Entry 9N69 (electron microscopy, 3.13 A resolution); this record covers chains A and C of the 8 polymer chains in the assembly.

== Chain A (and C) ==
Molecule: AAA family ATPase
Source organism: Escherichia coli
Notes: engineered mutation(s): N-terminal MWSHPQFEK, del native fMet; chain C of this document is another copy of the same molecule, construct and numbering; everything in this record applies to it too
UniProt: A0AAD2V6K7 (A0AAD2V6K7_ECOLX); numbering as in UniProt (aligned over 2-544)
Chain sequence (552 residues; numbered -7 to 544; the number before each row is that of its first residue; numbers below 1 keep their minus sign (Met-7 is residue -7)):
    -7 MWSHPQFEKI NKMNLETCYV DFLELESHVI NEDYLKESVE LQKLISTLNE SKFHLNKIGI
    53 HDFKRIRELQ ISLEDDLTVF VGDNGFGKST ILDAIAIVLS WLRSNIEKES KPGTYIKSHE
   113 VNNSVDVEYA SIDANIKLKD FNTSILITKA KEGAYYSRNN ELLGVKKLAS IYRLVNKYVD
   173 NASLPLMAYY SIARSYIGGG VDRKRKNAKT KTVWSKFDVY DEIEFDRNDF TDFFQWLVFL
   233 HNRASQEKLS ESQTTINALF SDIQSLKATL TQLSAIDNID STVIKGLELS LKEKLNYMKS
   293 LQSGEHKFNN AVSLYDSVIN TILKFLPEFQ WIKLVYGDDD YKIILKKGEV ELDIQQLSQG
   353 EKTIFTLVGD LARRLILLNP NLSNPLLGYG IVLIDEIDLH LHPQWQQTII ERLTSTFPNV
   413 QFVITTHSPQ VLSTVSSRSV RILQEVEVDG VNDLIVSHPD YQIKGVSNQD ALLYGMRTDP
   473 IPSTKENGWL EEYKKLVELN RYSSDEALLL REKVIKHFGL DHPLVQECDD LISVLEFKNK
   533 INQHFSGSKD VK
Not modelled in the structure: -7 to 4, 196-201, 269-271, 539-544 (chain C: 193-199, 268-271, 452-544)
Construct notes: expression tag (-7 to 1); conflict Gly156 (Glu in A0AAD2V6K7)
Ligand contacts: ATP (adenosine-5'-triphosphate): Lys339, Leu344, Gln348, Ser350, Gln351
From the paper describing this entry:
  - binding site for Retron IA msDNA: Lys100, Lys103, Lys109, Asn151, Asn152
  - mutagenesis - R195E/K196E/R197E/K198E/K201E/K203E: decreased growth
  - self-association interface (contacts with another copy of this molecule): Gln454
  - catalytic residues: Asp387 (proposed by the authors, not directly observed)

== Interface between chain A and chain C ==
Pairs across the interface (9):
  Glu144(A) - Glu99(C)
  Gly145(A) - Glu99(C)  hydrogen bond (backbone-backbone)
  Gly145(A) - Phe209(C)
  Ala146(A) - Arg165(C)
  Tyr147(A) - Tyr11(C)
  Tyr147(A) - Leu15(C)
  Tyr147(A) - Ser162(C)
  Tyr147(A) - Arg165(C)  hydrogen bond (backbone-side chain)
  Ser149(A) - Glu101(C)  hydrogen bond
Interface residues without a listed pair, chain A (6 interface residues in all): Tyr148
Interface residues without a listed pair, chain C (11 interface residues in all): Glu18, Ile98, Leu166, Lys169

== Summary ==
6 residues of chain A face 11 of chain C across their interface, with 3 hydrogen bonds. Polar contacts include
Tyr147(A)-Arg165(C), Ser149(A)-Glu101(C) and Gly145(A)-Glu99(C). Ligands of chain A: ATP. The paper reports
the catalytic residue Asp387(A); R195E/K196E/R197E/K198E/K201E/K203E of chain A reduce growth.
Chain A and chain C are both AAA family ATPase (Escherichia coli); the structure, Structure of the retron IA
complex with HNH nuclease in the "down" orientation, was determined by electron microscopy (same publication
as 9N6B and 9N6C).
